4U5E - chains A and E of the 6 polymer chains in the assembly; structure by X-ray diffraction, 3.51 A resolution.

Chain A:
Molecule: Glutamate receptor 2
Source organism: Rattus norvegicus
UniProt: P19491 (GRIA2_RAT); aligned to UniProt positions 25-838 over residues 6-824 (the alignment contains insertions or deletions, so no single offset holds)
Amino-acid sequence (814 residues; row label = number of the first residue in the row; note: 5 numbers in that range are skipped by the numbering (no residue carries them; nothing is unmodelled there)):
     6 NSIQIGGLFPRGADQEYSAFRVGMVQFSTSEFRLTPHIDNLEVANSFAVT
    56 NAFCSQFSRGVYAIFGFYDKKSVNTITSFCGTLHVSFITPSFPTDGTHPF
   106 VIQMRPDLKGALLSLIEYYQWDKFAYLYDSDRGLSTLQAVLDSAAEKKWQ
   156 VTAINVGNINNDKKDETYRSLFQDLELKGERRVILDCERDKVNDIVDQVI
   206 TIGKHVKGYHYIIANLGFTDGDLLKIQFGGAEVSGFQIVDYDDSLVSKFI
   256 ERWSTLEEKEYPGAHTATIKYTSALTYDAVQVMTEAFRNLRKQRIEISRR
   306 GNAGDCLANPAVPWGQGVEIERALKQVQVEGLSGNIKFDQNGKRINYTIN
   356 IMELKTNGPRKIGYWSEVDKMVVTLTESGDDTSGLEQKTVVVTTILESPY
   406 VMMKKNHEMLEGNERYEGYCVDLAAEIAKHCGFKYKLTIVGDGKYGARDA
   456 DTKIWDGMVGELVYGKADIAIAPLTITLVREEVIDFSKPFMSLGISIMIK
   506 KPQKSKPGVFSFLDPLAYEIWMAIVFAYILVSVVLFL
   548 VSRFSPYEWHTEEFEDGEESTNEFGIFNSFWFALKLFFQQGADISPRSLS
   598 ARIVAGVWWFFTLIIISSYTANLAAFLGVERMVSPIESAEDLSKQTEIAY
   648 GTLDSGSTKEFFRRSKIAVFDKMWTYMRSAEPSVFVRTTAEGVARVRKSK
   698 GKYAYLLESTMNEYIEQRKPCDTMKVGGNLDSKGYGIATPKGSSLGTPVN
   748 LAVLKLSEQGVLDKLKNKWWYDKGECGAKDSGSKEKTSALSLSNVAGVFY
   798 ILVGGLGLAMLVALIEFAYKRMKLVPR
Disordered / not traced: 383-390, 548-596, 776-784, 815-824
Differences from the reference sequence: engineered mutation Gly184 (Lys203 in P19491), Glu237 (Asn256 in P19491), Asp385 (Asn406 in P19491), Gln392 (Asn413 in P19491), Asp461 (Asn482 in P19491), Ala528 (Cys549 in P19491), Leu535 (Gly556 in P19491), Glu565 (Ser586 in P19491), Phe577 (Leu598 in P19491), Ala580 (Ser601 in P19491), Lys582 (Gly603 in P19491), Leu583 (Ala604 in P19491), Phe585 (Met606 in P19491), Ala589 (Cys610 in P19491), Ala598 (Gly619 in P19491), Ala602 (Gly623 in P19491), Gly625 (Thr646 in P19491), Ala815 (Cys836 in P19491), Arg818 (Ser839 in P19491), Met819 (Arg840 in P19491), Lys820 (Ala841 in P19491), Leu821 (Glu842 in P19491), Val822 (Ala843 in P19491), Pro823 (Lys844 in P19491)
Disulfides: Cys59-Cys311, Cys718-Cys773
Glycans and other covalent adducts: N-acetylglucosamine (NAG) linked to Asn351
Ligand contacts:
  - FWF (N,N'-[biphenyl-4,4'-diyldi(2R)propane-2,1-diyl]dipropane-2-sulfonamide): Ile481, Lys493, Pro494, Phe495, Met496, Ser497, Ser729, Lys730, Gly731, Val750, Leu751, Ser754
  - 3-(carboxymethyl)-4-isopropenylproline (KAI): Glu402, Tyr450, Pro478, Leu479, Thr480, Arg485, Leu650, Ser652, Gly653, Ser654, Thr655, Thr686, Glu705, Met708, Tyr732
Curated features (UniProtKB/Swiss-Prot):
  - binding site (L-glutamate): Thr482
  - glycosylation: Asn351 (N-linked (GlcNAc...) asparagine)
From the paper describing this entry:
  - mutagenesis - I633A, I633E: decreased signaling
  - mutagenesis - I633A, I633E: unchanged expression

Chain E:
Molecule: Con-ikot-ikot
Source organism: Conus striatus
UniProt: P0CB20 (CONII_CONST); residues 1-86 here correspond to UniProt positions 38-123 (UniProt number = residue number + 37)
Amino-acid sequence (90 residues; row label = number of the first residue in the row; numbers below 1 keep their minus sign (Gly-3 is residue -3)):
    -3 GPGSSGPADCCRMKECCTDRVNECLQRYSGREDKFVSFCYQEATVTCGSF
    47 NEIVGCCYGYQMCMIRVVKPNSLSGAHEACKTVSCGNPCA
Disordered / not traced: -3 to 1
Differences from the reference sequence: expression tag (-3 to 0)
Disulfides: Cys12-Cys43, Cys13-Cys52, Cys20-Cys35, Cys53-Cys81, Cys59-Cys76
Curated features (UniProtKB/Swiss-Prot):
  - site (Interaction with glutamate receptor 2 (GRIA2)): Gln37, Glu48, Ala75

Interface between chain A and chain E:
Contacting residue pairs (19):
  Gln125(A) - Asn67(E)
  Asp127(A) - Glu28(E)
  Gln155(A) - Gln22(E)  hydrogen bond
  Lys183(A) - Arg23(E)
  Arg187(A) - Ser25(E)  hydrogen bond
  Arg187(A) - Asn67(E)  hydrogen bond
  Arg453(A) - Gln37(E)  hydrogen bond
  Arg453(A) - Glu38(E)  salt bridge
  Trp460(A) - Phe34(E)
  Trp460(A) - Gln37(E)
  Val484(A) - Gln37(E)  hydrogen bond (backbone-side chain)
  Glu487(A) - Ser33(E)
  Glu487(A) - Gln37(E)  hydrogen bond
  Val488(A) - Phe34(E)  hydrophobic
  Val488(A) - Gln37(E)
  Arg660(A) - Glu48(E)  salt bridge
  Arg661(A) - Ile49(E)
  Lys663(A) - Asn47(E)
  Gly739(A) - Lys30(E)
Interface residues without a listed pair, chain A (20 interface residues in all): Tyr124, Lys153, Gly184, Lys458, Val468, Leu483
Interface residues without a listed pair, chain E (18 interface residues in all): Gly26, Val41, Gln57, Leu69, Ser70

Overview:
Chain A and chain E form an interface of 20 and 18 residues respectively; the contacts include 6 hydrogen
bonds and 2 salt bridges. Polar contacts include Arg453(A)-Glu38(E), Arg660(A)-Glu48(E) and
Gln155(A)-Gln22(E). The paper reports that I633A and I633E of chain A reduce signaling; I633A and I633E of
chain A leave expression unchanged.
Chain A is Glutamate receptor 2 (Rattus norvegicus) and chain E is Con-ikot-ikot (Conus striatus); the
structure, Crystal structure of GluA2 T625G, con-ikot-ikot snail toxin, partial agonist KA and postitive
modulator (R,R)-2b complex, was determined by X-ray diffraction, deposited together with 4U5B, 4U5C, 4U5D and
4U5F.
